PDB entry 2RI4 | X-ray diffraction, 2.70 A resolution | chains A and B of the 4 polymer chains in the assembly

Chain A:
Protein: Hemoglobin subunit alpha-1/2
From: Capra hircus
UniProtKB: P68238 (HBA_CAPHI); residues 1-141 here correspond to UniProt positions 2-142 (UniProt number = residue number + 1)
Amino-acid sequence (141 residues; numbered 1 to 141; the number before each row is that of its first residue):
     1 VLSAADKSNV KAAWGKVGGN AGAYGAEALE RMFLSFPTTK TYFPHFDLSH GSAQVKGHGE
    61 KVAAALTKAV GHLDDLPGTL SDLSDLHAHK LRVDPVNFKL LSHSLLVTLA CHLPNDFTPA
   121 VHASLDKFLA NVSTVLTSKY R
Disordered / not traced: 140-141
Metal / ion sites: heme Fe near His87 (its only coordinating residue here)
Residues lining bound ligands: heme (HEM): Met32, Thr39, Tyr42, Phe43, Phe46, His58, Lys61, Val62, Ala65, Leu66, Leu83, Leu86, His87, Leu91, Val93, Asn97, Phe98, Leu101, Val132, Leu136

Chain B:
Protein: Hemoglobin subunit beta-A
From: Capra hircus
UniProtKB: P02077 (HBBA_CAPHI); residues 2-146 here correspond to UniProt positions 1-145 (UniProt number = residue number - 1)
Amino-acid sequence (145 residues; numbered 2 to 146; the number before each row is that of its first residue):
     2 MLTAEEKAAV TGFWGKVKVD EVGAEALGRL LVVYPWTQRF FEHFGDLSSA DAVMNNAKVK
    62 AHGKKVLDSF SNGMKHLDDL KGTFAQLSEL HCDKLHVDPE NFKLLGNVLV VVLARHHGSE
   122 FTPLLQAEFQ KVVAGVANAL AHRYH
Disordered / not traced: 2, 145-146
Metal / ion sites: heme Fe near His92 (its only coordinating residue here)
Residues lining bound ligands: heme (HEM): Leu31, Thr38, Phe41, Phe42, His63, Lys66, Val67, Ser70, Phe71, Leu88, Leu91, His92, Leu96, Val98, Asn102, Phe103, Leu106, Leu141
Swiss-Prot annotation at these positions:
  - binding site (heme b): His63, His92

How chain A and chain B interact:
Pairs across the interface (37):
  Arg31(A) - Phe122(B)  hydrogen bond (side chain-backbone)
  Arg31(A) - Thr123(B)
  Arg31(A) - Pro124(B)
  Arg31(A) - Gln127(B)
  Leu34(A) - Pro124(B)
  Leu34(A) - Leu125(B)
  Leu34(A) - Ala128(B)
  Ser35(A) - Gln127(B)
  Ser35(A) - Ala128(B)
  Ser35(A) - Gln131(B)
  Phe36(A) - Gln131(B)
  His103(A) - Asn108(B)
  His103(A) - Gln127(B)
  His103(A) - Gln131(B)  hydrogen bond
  Leu106(A) - Val112(B)  hydrophobic
  Val107(A) - Val111(B)
  Val107(A) - Val112(B)
  Val107(A) - Ala115(B)
  Val107(A) - Gln127(B)
  Ala110(A) - Val112(B)
  Ala110(A) - Ala115(B)
  Ala110(A) - Arg116(B)
  Cys111(A) - Ala115(B)  hydrogen bond (backbone-backbone)
  Cys111(A) - Gly119(B)
  Pro114(A) - Arg116(B)  hydrogen bond (backbone-side chain)
  Phe117(A) - Arg30(B)  hydrogen bond (backbone-side chain)
  Phe117(A) - Val112(B)  hydrophobic
  Phe117(A) - Arg116(B)
  Thr118(A) - Arg30(B)
  Pro119(A) - Arg30(B)
  Pro119(A) - Val33(B)  hydrophobic
  Pro119(A) - Met55(B)  hydrophobic
  His122(A) - Arg30(B)  hydrogen bond
  His122(A) - Val34(B)
  His122(A) - Val112(B)
  Asp126(A) - Val34(B)
  Asp126(A) - Tyr35(B)  hydrogen bond
Interface residues without a listed pair, chain A (19 interface residues in all): Glu27, Glu30, Lys99, Ala123
Interface residues without a listed pair, chain B (20 interface residues in all): Glu101, Ser120

Summary:
The interface between chain A and chain B involves 19 residues on one side and 20 on the other; the contacts
include 7 hydrogen bonds. Among the polar pairs are Arg31(A)-Phe122(B), His103(A)-Gln131(B) and
Pro114(A)-Arg116(B). Chain A binds heme. Bound to chain B: heme.
Here chain A is Hemoglobin subunit alpha-1/2 and chain B is Hemoglobin subunit beta-A, both from Capra hircus.
Entry 2RI4 (Crystal Structure determination of Goat Methemoglobin at 2.7 Angstrom) was determined by X-ray
diffraction.
